PDB entry 8HIH | electron microscopy, 3.66 A resolution | chains K and O of the 13 polymer chains in the assembly

[Chain K]
Molecule: Non-template strand DNA of amtB promoter
Sequence (109 nucleotides; numbered -31 to 77; the number before each row is that of its first residue; numbers below 1 keep their minus sign (DG-31 is residue -31)):
   -31 GGCCGTTCAC CCACGCGTAA CACGCACCGT GCCTTCGTCA CGGCGGCGAA ACAACGAGGG
    29 GCTTCCACCG AAACCGCGCT GCGTTATAAT GGGAGCTGTC ACGGATGCA
Unresolved in the structure: -31 to 0

[Chain O]
Molecule: Transcriptional regulatory protein
Source organism: Mycobacterium tuberculosis H37Rv
UniProt: O53830 (O53830_MYCTU); residue numbers follow UniProt; this construct covers 1-255
Amino-acid sequence (255 residues; each row starts with the number of its first residue):
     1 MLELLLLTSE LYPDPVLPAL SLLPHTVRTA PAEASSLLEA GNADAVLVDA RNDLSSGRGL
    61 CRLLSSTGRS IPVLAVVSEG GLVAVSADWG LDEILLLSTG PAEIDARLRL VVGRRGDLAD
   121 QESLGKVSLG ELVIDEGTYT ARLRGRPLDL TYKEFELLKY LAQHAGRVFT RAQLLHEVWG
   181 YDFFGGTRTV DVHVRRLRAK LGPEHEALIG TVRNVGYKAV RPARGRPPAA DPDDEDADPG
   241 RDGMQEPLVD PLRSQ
Unresolved in the structure: 114-119, 224-255
What the authors report for this chain:
  - binding site for Non-template strand DNA of amtB promoter (chain K): Gly185

[How chain K and chain O interact]
Contacting residue pairs - 18 pairs, chain K then chain O:
  DC36(K) with Thr151(O), hydrogen bond to the phosphate
  DC37(K) with Thr151(O), hydrogen bond to the phosphate; Lys153(O), phosphate contact; Trp179(O), sugar contact; Thr189(O), sugar contact; His193(O), base contact; Arg196(O), base contact
  DG38(K) with Trp179(O), phosphate contact; Phe183(O), phosphate contact; Thr189(O), hydrogen bond to the phosphate; Arg196(O), hydrogen bond to the base
  DA39(K) with Gly185(O), phosphate contact; Gly186(O), phosphate contact; Thr189(O), hydrogen bond to the phosphate; Val192(O), base contact
  DA40(K) with Val192(O), base contact
  DA41(K) with Arg188(O), base contact
  DC42(K) with Arg188(O), base contact
Interface residues without a listed pair, chain O (13 interface residues in all): Leu150, Tyr152

[In short]
7 residues of chain K face 13 of chain O across their interface; the contacts include 5 hydrogen bonds. Polar
contacts include DG38(K)-Arg196(O), DC36(K)-Thr151(O) and DC37(K)-Thr151(O). The paper reports a binding site
for Non-template strand DNA of amtB promoter (chain K) at Gly185(O).
Here chain K is Non-template strand DNA of amtB promoter and chain O is Transcriptional regulatory protein
(Mycobacterium tuberculosis H37Rv). Entry 8HIH (Cryo-EM structure of Mycobacterium tuberculosis transcription
initiation complex with transcription factor GlnR) was determined by electron microscopy together with 8HML
from the same study.
